1PGR - chains A and D of the 4 polymer chains in the assembly; structure by X-ray diffraction, 3.50 A resolution.

# Chain A
Molecule: Protein (granulocyte colony-stimulating factor)
From: Homo sapiens
UniProt: P09919 (CSF3_HUMAN); residues 2-175 here correspond to UniProt positions 13-186 (UniProt number = residue number + 11)
Sequence (175 residues; numbered 1 to 175; the number before each row is that of its first residue):
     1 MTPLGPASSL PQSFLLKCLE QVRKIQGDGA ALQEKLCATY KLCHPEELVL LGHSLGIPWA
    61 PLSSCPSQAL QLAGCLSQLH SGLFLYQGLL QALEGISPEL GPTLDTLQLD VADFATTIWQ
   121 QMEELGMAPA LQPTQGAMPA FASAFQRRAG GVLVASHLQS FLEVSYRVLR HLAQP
Disordered / not traced: 1-6, 129-136
Disulfide bonds: Cys37-Cys43, Cys65-Cys75

# Chain D
Molecule: Protein (G-csf receptor)
From: Mus musculus
Notes: fragment: crh region (bn domain:h1-108, bc domain:h109-215)
UniProt: P40223 (CSF3R_MOUSE); residues 1-215 here correspond to UniProt positions 120-334 (UniProt number = residue number + 119)
Sequence (215 residues; numbered 1 to 215; the number before each row is that of its first residue):
     1 AGYPPASPSN LSCLMHLTTN SLVCQWEPGP ETHLPTSFIL KSFRSRADCQ YQGDTIPDCV
    61 AKKRQNNCSI PRKNLLLYQY MAIWVQAENM LGSSESPKLC LDPMDVVKLE PPMLQALDIG
   121 PDVVSHQPGC LWLSWKPWKP SEYMEQECEL RYQPQLKGAN WTLVFHLPSS KDQFELCGLH
   181 QAPVYTLQMR CIRSSLPGFW SPWSPGLQLR PTMKA
Disordered / not traced: 1-2, 33-35, 107, 120-126, 214-215
Disulfide bonds: Cys13-Cys24, Cys49-Cys100, Cys59-Cys68, Cys130-Cys177, Cys148-Cys191
Curated features (UniProtKB/Swiss-Prot):
  - motif: Trp200 to Ser204 (WSXWS motif)
  - glycosylation (N-linked (GlcNAc...) asparagine): Asn10, Asn67, Asn160

# How chain A and chain D interact
Pairs across the interface (12; chain A residue first):
  Ala7(A) - Val164(D)  hydrophobic
  Ala7(A) - Phe165(D)
  Ala7(A) - His166(D)  hydrogen bond (backbone-backbone)
  Ala7(A) - Leu167(D)  hydrophobic
  Ser8(A) - Val164(D)
  Ser8(A) - Phe165(D)  hydrogen bond (backbone-backbone)
  Ser9(A) - Phe165(D)
  Leu10(A) - Phe165(D)
  Pro11(A) - Phe165(D)  hydrophobic
  Pro11(A) - His166(D)
  Gln12(A) - His166(D)  hydrogen bond (backbone-side chain)
  Leu125(A) - Phe165(D)  hydrophobic
Interface residues without a listed pair, chain A (9 interface residues in all): Leu70, Gly126
Interface residues without a listed pair, chain D (7 interface residues in all): Asn160, Trp161, Leu163

# Summary
9 residues of chain A and 7 residues of chain D are in contact; the contacts include 3 hydrogen bonds. Polar
contacts include Gln12(A)-His166(D), Ala7(A)-His166(D) and Ser8(A)-Phe165(D).
Chain A is Protein (granulocyte colony-stimulating factor) (Homo sapiens) and chain D is Protein (G-csf
receptor) (Mus musculus); the structure, 2:2 complex of G-csf with its receptor, was determined by X-ray
diffraction (same publication as 1CD9).
